PDB entry 1AS7 | X-ray diffraction, 2.00 A resolution | chains A and C of the 3 polymer chains in the assembly

Chain A (and C):
Molecule: Nitrite reductase
Organism: Alcaligenes faecalis
Notes: EC 1.7.99.3; chain C of this document is another copy of the same molecule, construct and numbering; everything in this record applies to it too
UniProt: P38501 (NIR_ALCFA); residues -2 to 340 here correspond to UniProt positions 34-376 (UniProt number = residue number + 36)
Chain sequence (343 residues; row label = number of the first residue in the row; numbers below 1 keep their minus sign (Gln-2 is residue -2)):
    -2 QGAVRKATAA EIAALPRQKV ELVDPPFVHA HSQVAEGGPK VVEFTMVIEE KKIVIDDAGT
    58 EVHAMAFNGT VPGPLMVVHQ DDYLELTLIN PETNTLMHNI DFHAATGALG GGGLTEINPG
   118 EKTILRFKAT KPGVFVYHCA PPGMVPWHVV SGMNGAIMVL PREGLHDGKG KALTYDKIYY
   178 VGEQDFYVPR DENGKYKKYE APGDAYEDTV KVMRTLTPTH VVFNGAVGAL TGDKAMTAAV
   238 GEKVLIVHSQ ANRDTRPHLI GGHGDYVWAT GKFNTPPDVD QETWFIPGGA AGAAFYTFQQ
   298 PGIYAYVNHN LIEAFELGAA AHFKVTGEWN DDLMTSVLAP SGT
Unresolved in the structure: -2 to 3
Curated features (UniProtKB/Swiss-Prot):
  - binding site (Cu cation): His95, His100, His135, Cys136, His145, Met150, His306
  - modified residue: Gln-2 (Pyrrolidone carboxylic acid)
Bound ions: Cu ion site 1: His95, Cys136, His145, Met150; Cu ion site 2: His100, His135 (shared with 1 residue of chain B); Cu ion site 3: His306 (shared with His100(C), His135(C) of chain C)

Chain A / chain C interface:
Pairs across the interface - 114 pairs, chain A then chain C:
  Thr214(A) with Arg211(C); Thr212(C)
  Arg250(A) with Leu213(C)
  Arg253(A) with Asp251(C), salt bridge; Pro284(C); Gly285(C)
  His255(A) with His100(C), hydrogen bond
  Ile257(A) with Asp98(C); Leu106(C), hydrophobic
  Gly258(A) with Ala102(C); Thr103(C); Gly104(C), hydrogen bond (backbone-backbone); Leu106(C); Gly107(C)
  His260(A) with His100(C), hydrogen bond (side chain-backbone); Ala101(C); Ala102(C); Thr103(C); Lys128(C)
  Asp262(A) with Lys128(C), salt bridge
  Asp275(A) with Thr267(C); Thr272(C)
  Val276(A) with Lys269(C); Asn271(C); Thr272(C), hydrogen bond (backbone-side chain)
  Asp277(A) with Lys128(C), salt bridge; Lys269(C); Asn271(C), hydrogen bond
  Gln278(A) with Thr267(C), hydrogen bond; Lys269(C); Thr272(C), hydrogen bond
  Glu279(A) with His100(C), salt bridge; Val131(C); Phe132(C); Val133(C), hydrogen bond (side chain-backbone); Lys269(C), salt bridge; Gly286(C); Ala287(C); Ala288(C), hydrogen bond (side chain-backbone)
  Thr280(A) with Pro284(C); Gly285(C); Gly286(C), hydrogen bond (side chain-backbone)
  Phe282(A) with Asp251(C); Phe282(C), hydrophobic
  Tyr293(A) with Thr103(C)
  Gln297(A) with Thr103(C), hydrogen bond (side chain-backbone); Gly104(C)
  Ile300(A) with Leu106(C)
  Tyr301(A) with Leu106(C), hydrophobic
  Ala302(A) with Leu106(C)
  His306(A) with His100(C), hydrogen bond; His135(C); Ala248(C), hydrogen bond (side chain-backbone); Asn249(C); Gly285(C); Gly286(C)
  Asn307(A) with Asn249(C), hydrogen bond (side chain-backbone)
  Leu308(A) with His135(C); Pro143(C); Val146(C), hydrophobic; Asn249(C), hydrogen bond (backbone-side chain)
  Ile309(A) with Pro143(C); Tyr184(C); Met210(C); Leu213(C), hydrophobic; Asn249(C)
  Glu310(A) with Leu213(C)
  Phe312(A) with Val142(C), hydrophobic; Pro143(C)
  Glu313(A) with Val207(C); Arg211(C), salt bridge
  Leu314(A) with Leu213(C), hydrophobic
  Trp326(A) with Gly104(C); Ala105(C)
  Asp328(A) with Arg123(C), hydrogen bond (backbone-side chain)
  Asp329(A) with Ala4(C); Ile9(C); Tyr80(C), hydrogen bond; Lys125(C)
  Leu330(A) with Phe124(C); Lys125(C), hydrogen bond (backbone-backbone); Thr127(C)
  Met331(A) with Ala102(C), hydrophobic; Thr103(C); Gly104(C); Ala105(C), hydrophobic; Gly107(C); Gly108(C); Leu111(C), hydrophobic; Arg123(C)
  Thr332(A) with Leu122(C); Arg123(C), hydrogen bond (backbone-backbone)
  Ser333(A) with Leu111(C); Ile121(C)
  Val334(A) with Glu82(C); Ile121(C), hydrogen bond (backbone-backbone); Arg123(C)
  Leu335(A) with Lys119(C); Thr120(C), hydrogen bond (backbone-side chain); Ile121(C), hydrogen bond (backbone-backbone)
  Ala336(A) with Lys119(C); Thr120(C)
  Pro337(A) with Leu111(C); Glu113(C); Ile114(C), hydrophobic; Lys119(C); Thr120(C)
  Ser338(A) with Glu118(C); Lys119(C), hydrogen bond (backbone-backbone)
  Gly339(A) with Gly117(C); Lys119(C)
  Thr340(A) with Ile86(C); Gly117(C), hydrogen bond (backbone-backbone); Glu118(C)
Also at the interface, not in a pair above, chain A (45 interface residues in all): Pro215, Gly259, Gln296
Also at the interface, not in a pair above, chain C (59 interface residues in all): Thr112, Pro129, Tyr203, Arg250

In short:
45 residues of chain A face 59 of chain C across their interface, with 24 hydrogen bonds and 6 salt bridges.
Polar contacts include Arg253(A)-Asp251(C), Asp262(A)-Lys128(C) and Asp277(A)-Lys128(C). UniProt lists 7 Cu
cation-binding residues on chain A.
Chain A and chain C are both Nitrite reductase (Alcaligenes faecalis); the structure, Structure of alcaligenes
faecalis nitrite reductase at cryo temperature, was determined by X-ray diffraction (same publication as 1AQ8,
1AS6 and 1AS8).
